8RNF - chains A and P of the 3 polymer chains in the assembly; structure by X-ray diffraction, 1.87 A resolution.

Chain A:
Molecule: HLA class I histocompatibility antigen, E alpha chain variant
From: Homo sapiens
Reference sequence: Q59EE1 (Q59EE1_HUMAN); residues 1-274 here correspond to UniProt positions 19-292 (UniProt number = residue number + 18)
Chain sequence (274 residues; each row starts with the number of its first residue):
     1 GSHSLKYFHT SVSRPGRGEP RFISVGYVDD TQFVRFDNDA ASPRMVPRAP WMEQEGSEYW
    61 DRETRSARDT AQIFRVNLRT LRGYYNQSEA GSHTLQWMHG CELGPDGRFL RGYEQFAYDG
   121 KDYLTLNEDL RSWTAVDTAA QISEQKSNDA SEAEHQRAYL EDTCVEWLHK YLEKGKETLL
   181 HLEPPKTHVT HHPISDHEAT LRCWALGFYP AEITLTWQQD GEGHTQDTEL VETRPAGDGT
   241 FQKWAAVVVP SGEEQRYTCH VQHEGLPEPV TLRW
Disulfide bonds: Cys101-Cys164, Cys203-Cys259
Reported in the primary citation:
  - conformationally variable residues (side-chain flip): Tyr7
  - contacts within the chain: Tyr7-Gly26

Chain P:
Molecule: Non-structural protein 7
Reference sequence: P0DTD1 (R1AB_SARS2); residues 1-9 here correspond to UniProt positions 5556-5564 (UniProt number = residue number + 5555)
Chain sequence (9 residues; numbered 1 to 9; the number before each row is that of its first residue):
     1 VIPLSAPTL
Sequence notes: variant Ile2 (Met5557 in P0DTD1)

Interface between chain A and chain P:
Pairs across the interface - 41 pairs, chain A then chain P:
  Tyr7(A) - Val1(P)  hydrogen bond (side chain-backbone)
  Tyr7(A) - Ile2(P)  hydrophobic
  His9(A) - Ile2(P)
  Tyr59(A) - Val1(P)  hydrophobic
  Arg62(A) - Val1(P)
  Arg62(A) - Leu4(P)
  Glu63(A) - Val1(P)
  Glu63(A) - Ile2(P)  hydrogen bond (side chain-backbone)
  Ser66(A) - Ile2(P)
  Ser66(A) - Leu4(P)
  Ala67(A) - Ile2(P)
  Thr70(A) - Ala6(P)
  Ile73(A) - Ala6(P)
  Ile73(A) - Pro7(P)
  Ile73(A) - Thr8(P)
  Asn77(A) - Pro7(P)  hydrogen bond (side chain-backbone)
  Asn77(A) - Thr8(P)
  Asn77(A) - Leu9(P)  hydrogen bond (side chain-backbone)
  Thr80(A) - Leu9(P)
  Tyr84(A) - Leu9(P)  hydrogen bond (side chain-backbone)
  Leu95(A) - Leu9(P)  hydrophobic
  Trp97(A) - Pro3(P)  hydrophobic
  Trp97(A) - Ser5(P)
  Trp97(A) - Pro7(P)
  His99(A) - Pro3(P)
  Glu114(A) - Pro7(P)
  Phe116(A) - Pro7(P)  hydrophobic
  Leu124(A) - Leu9(P)  hydrophobic
  Ser143(A) - Leu9(P)  hydrogen bond (side chain-backbone)
  Lys146(A) - Leu9(P)  hydrogen bond (side chain-backbone)
  Glu152(A) - Ser5(P)  hydrogen bond
  Glu152(A) - Pro7(P)
  His155(A) - Ser5(P)
  Gln156(A) - Pro3(P)
  Gln156(A) - Ser5(P)  hydrogen bond (side chain-backbone)
  Tyr159(A) - Val1(P)  hydrogen bond (side chain-backbone)
  Tyr159(A) - Ile2(P)
  Tyr159(A) - Pro3(P)
  Thr163(A) - Val1(P)
  Trp167(A) - Val1(P)
  Tyr171(A) - Val1(P)  hydrogen bond (side chain-backbone)
Other interface residues (no listed pair), chain A (33 interface residues in all): Leu5, Met45, Phe74, Leu81, Tyr123, Ser147
Interface features reported in the paper:
  - specific contacts: Tyr7(A)-Ile2(P)

Summary:
33 residues of chain A and 9 residues of chain P are in contact; the contacts include 11 hydrogen bonds. Among
the polar pairs are Tyr7(A)-Val1(P), Glu63(A)-Ile2(P) and Asn77(A)-Pro7(P). The paper describes a contact
between Tyr7(A) and Ile2(P). From the paper: conformational variability at Tyr7(A); contacts within the chain
involving Tyr7(A) and Gly26(A).
Here chain A is HLA class I histocompatibility antigen, E alpha chain variant (Homo sapiens) and chain P is
Non-structural protein 7. Entry 8RNF (HLA-E*01:03 in complex with SARS-CoV-2 Omicron Nsp13 peptide, VIPLSAPTL)
was determined by X-ray diffraction, deposited together with 8RNE.
